Entry 1U8W (X-ray diffraction, 2.40 A resolution); this record covers chains A and C of the 6 polymer chains in the assembly.

Chain A (and C):
Name: Nucleoside diphosphate kinase I
Organism: Arabidopsis thaliana
Notes: EC 2.7.4.6; chain C of this document is another copy of the same molecule, construct and numbering; everything in this record applies to it too
UniProtKB: P39207 (NDK1_ARATH); residues 1-149 here = UniProt positions 1-149
Sequence (149 residues; row label = number of the first residue in the row):
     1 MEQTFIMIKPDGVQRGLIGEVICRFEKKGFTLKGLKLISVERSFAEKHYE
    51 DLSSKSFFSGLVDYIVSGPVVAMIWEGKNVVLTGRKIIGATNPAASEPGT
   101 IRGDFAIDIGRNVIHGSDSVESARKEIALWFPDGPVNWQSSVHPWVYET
UniProt features mapped onto this chain:
  - active site: His115 (Pros-phosphohistidine intermediate)
  - binding site (ATP): Lys9, Phe57, Arg85, Thr91, Arg102, Asn112
  - modified residue: Met1 (N-acetylmethionine)

Interface between chain A and chain C:
Residue-residue contacts - 39 pairs, chain A then chain C:
  Pro10(A) - Trp145(C)  hydrophobic
  Asp11(A) - Trp145(C)
  Gln14(A) - Trp145(C)
  Arg15(A) - Lys27(C)
  Arg15(A) - Lys28(C)
  Arg15(A) - Val142(C)
  Arg15(A) - Val146(C)
  Ser67(A) - Trp145(C)
  Pro93(A) - Lys28(C)
  Ala94(A) - Lys86(C)
  Ala95(A) - Lys86(C)  hydrogen bond (backbone-side chain)
  Ser96(A) - Lys86(C)
  Glu97(A) - Lys86(C)  salt bridge
  Pro98(A) - Lys86(C)
  Pro98(A) - Ile87(C)  hydrophobic
  Pro98(A) - Gly99(C)
  Pro98(A) - Thr100(C)
  Arg102(A) - Lys28(C)  hydrogen bond (backbone-side chain)
  Gly103(A) - Lys28(C)  hydrogen bond (backbone-side chain)
  Asp104(A) - Lys27(C)
  Asp104(A) - Lys28(C)  hydrogen bond (backbone-backbone)
  Phe105(A) - Lys27(C)
  Phe105(A) - Lys28(C)
  Ala106(A) - Lys28(C)  hydrogen bond (backbone-side chain)
  Ile107(A) - Lys28(C)
  Ile107(A) - Gly29(C)
  Ile107(A) - Phe30(C)  hydrophobic
  Ile107(A) - Lys78(C)
  Ile107(A) - Val146(C)  hydrophobic
  Ile107(A) - Tyr147(C)
  Asp108(A) - Val146(C)
  Asp108(A) - Tyr147(C)
  Asp108(A) - Glu148(C)  hydrogen bond (side chain-backbone)
  Gly110(A) - Glu148(C)
  Arg111(A) - Pro144(C)  hydrogen bond (side chain-backbone)
  Arg111(A) - Trp145(C)
  Arg111(A) - Val146(C)
  Arg111(A) - Tyr147(C)  hydrogen bond (side chain-backbone)
  Arg111(A) - Glu148(C)
Also at the interface, not in a pair above, chain A (22 interface residues in all): Glu20, Ile109
Also at the interface, not in a pair above, chain C (18 interface residues in all): Asn79, Pro98, Thr149

Overview:
22 residues of chain A face 18 of chain C across their interface; the contacts include 8 hydrogen bonds and 1
salt bridge. Among the polar pairs are Glu97(A)-Lys86(C), Ala95(A)-Lys86(C) and Arg102(A)-Lys28(C). From
UniProt: active-site residue His115(A) and 6 ATP-binding residues on chain A.
Both chains are Nucleoside diphosphate kinase I (Arabidopsis thaliana). Entry 1U8W (Crystal structure of
Arabidopsis thaliana nucleoside diphosphate kinase 1) was determined by X-ray diffraction together with 1S57
and 1S59 from the same study.
